PDB entry 6N3Q | electron microscopy, 3.68 A resolution | chains D and F of the 6 polymer chains in the assembly

== Chain D ==
Name: Protein translocation protein SEC63
Organism: Saccharomyces cerevisiae (strain ATCC 204508 / S288c)
UniProt: P14906 (SEC63_YEAST); residues 1-663 here = UniProt positions 1-663
Amino-acid sequence (663 residues; numbered 1 to 663; the number before each row is that of its first residue):
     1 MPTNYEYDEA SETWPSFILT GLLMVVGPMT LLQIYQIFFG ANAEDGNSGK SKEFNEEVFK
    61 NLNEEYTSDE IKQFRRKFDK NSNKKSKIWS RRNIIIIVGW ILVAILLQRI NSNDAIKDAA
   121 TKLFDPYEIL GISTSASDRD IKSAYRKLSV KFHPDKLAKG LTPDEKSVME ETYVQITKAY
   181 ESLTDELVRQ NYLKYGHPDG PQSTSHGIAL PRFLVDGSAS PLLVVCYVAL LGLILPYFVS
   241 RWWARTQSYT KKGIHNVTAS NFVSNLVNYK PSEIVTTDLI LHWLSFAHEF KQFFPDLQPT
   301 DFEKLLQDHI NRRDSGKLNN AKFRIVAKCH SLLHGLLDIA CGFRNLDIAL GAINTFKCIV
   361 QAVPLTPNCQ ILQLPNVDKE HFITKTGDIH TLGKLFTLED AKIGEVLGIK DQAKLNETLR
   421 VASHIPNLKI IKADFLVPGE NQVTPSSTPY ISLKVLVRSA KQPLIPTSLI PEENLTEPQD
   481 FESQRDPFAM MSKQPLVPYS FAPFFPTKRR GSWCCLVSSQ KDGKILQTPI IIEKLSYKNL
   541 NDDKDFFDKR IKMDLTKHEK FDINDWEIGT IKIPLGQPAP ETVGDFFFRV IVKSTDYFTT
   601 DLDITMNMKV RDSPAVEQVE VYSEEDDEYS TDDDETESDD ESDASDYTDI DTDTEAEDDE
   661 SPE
Not modelled in the structure: 1-2, 37-53, 79-92, 116-201, 551-556, 613-663
UniProt features mapped onto this chain:
  - modified residue: Ser512 (Phosphoserine)
  - mutagenesis: Ala179 (A179T: Temperature-sensitive), Pro426 (P426L: Temperature-sensitive), Ile431 (I431N: Temperature-sensitive), Pro503 (P503A: Temperature-sensitive), Gly511 (G511R: Temperature-sensitive), Thr652 (T652A: Abolishes interaction with SEC62; defect in protein translocation), Thr654 (T654A: Abolishes interaction with SEC62; defect in protein translocation)

== Chain F ==
Name: Translocation protein SEC72
Organism: Saccharomyces cerevisiae (strain ATCC 204508 / S288c)
UniProt: P39742 (SEC72_YEAST); numbering as in UniProt (aligned over 1-193)
Amino-acid sequence (193 residues; row label = number of the first residue in the row):
     1 MVTLEYNANS KLITASDAVV ALSTETNIDQ INVLTTSLIG ETNPNFTPQP NEALSKMIKG
    61 LFESGMKNLQ QKKLNEALKN VSLAIEMAQR KRAPWEAFAI QLPELHFMLR SKIDLCLILG
   121 KHLEALQDLD FLLGTGLIQP DVFVRKADCL LKLRQWEEAR ATCERGLALA PEDMKLRALL
   181 IETARNLAEY NGE
Not modelled in the structure: 1-2, 193

== Interface between chain D and chain F ==
Pairs across the interface (19; chain D residue first):
  Pro367(D) - Tyr190(F)
  His390(D) - Tyr190(F)
  Thr391(D) - Tyr190(F)  hydrogen bond (side chain-backbone)
  Thr391(D) - Asn191(F)
  Gly393(D) - Asn191(F)
  Lys394(D) - Glu189(F)
  Lys394(D) - Tyr190(F)
  Lys394(D) - Asn191(F)  hydrogen bond (backbone-backbone)
  Gln520(D) - Arg165(F)
  Gln520(D) - Ala168(F)
  Gly523(D) - Arg165(F)
  Lys549(D) - Asn191(F)
  Lys549(D) - Gly192(F)
  Phe587(D) - Ala168(F)
  Thr600(D) - Asn191(F)
  Asp603(D) - Arg160(F)  hydrogen bond (backbone-side chain)
  Asp603(D) - Glu164(F)
  Ile604(D) - Glu164(F)
  Thr605(D) - Glu164(F)  hydrogen bond (backbone-side chain)
Also at the interface, not in a pair above, chain D (17 interface residues in all): Gln370, Lys521, Asp522, Arg589
Also at the interface, not in a pair above, chain F (11 interface residues in all): Glu157, Ala161, Leu167

== Summary ==
The interface between chain D and chain F involves 17 residues on one side and 11 on the other; the contacts
include 4 hydrogen bonds. Polar pairs include Thr391(D)-Tyr190(F), Asp603(D)-Arg160(F) and
Thr605(D)-Glu164(F). UniProt lists 7 mutagenesis sites on chain D.
Here chain D is Protein translocation protein SEC63 and chain F is Translocation protein SEC72, both from
Saccharomyces cerevisiae (strain ATCC 204508 / S288c). Entry 6N3Q (Cryo-EM structure of the yeast Sec complex)
was determined by electron microscopy.
